Entry 8PR7 (X-ray diffraction, 2.76 A resolution); this record covers chains A and C of the 6 polymer chains in the assembly.

Chain A:
Name: Aurora kinase A
Organism: Homo sapiens
Notes: EC 2.7.11.1
Reference sequence: O14965 (AURKA_HUMAN); residues 122-403 here = UniProt positions 122-403
Amino-acid sequence (283 residues; each row starts with the number of its first residue):
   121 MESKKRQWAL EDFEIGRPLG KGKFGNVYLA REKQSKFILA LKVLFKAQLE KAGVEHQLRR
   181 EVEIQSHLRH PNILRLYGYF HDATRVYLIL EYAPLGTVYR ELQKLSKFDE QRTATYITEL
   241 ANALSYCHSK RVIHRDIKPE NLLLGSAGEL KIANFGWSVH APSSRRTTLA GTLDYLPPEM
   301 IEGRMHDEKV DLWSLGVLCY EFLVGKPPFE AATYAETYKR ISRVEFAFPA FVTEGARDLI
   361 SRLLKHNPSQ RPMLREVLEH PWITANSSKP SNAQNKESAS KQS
Not modelled in the structure: 121-123, 276-288, 390-403
Sequence notes: initiating methionine (121); engineered mutation Asn-274 (Asp in O14965), Ala-290 (Cys in O14965), Ala-332 (Asn in O14965), Ala-335 (Gln in O14965), Ala-347 (Thr in O14965), Ala-350 (Asp in O14965), Ala-393 (Cys in O14965)
Small-molecule neighbours: ADP (adenosine-5'-diphosphate): Leu-139, Gly-140, Lys-141, Gly-142, Lys-143, Phe-144, Val-147, Ala-160, Lys-162, Leu-194, Leu-210, Glu-211, Tyr-212, Ala-213, Thr-217, Leu-263, Phe-275
Swiss-Prot annotation at these positions:
  - region: His-280 to Leu-289, Gly-291 to Leu-293 (Activation segment)
  - active site: Asp-256 (Proton acceptor)
  - binding site (ATP): Lys-143, Lys-162, Glu-211 to Ala-213, Glu-260, Asn-261
  - modified residue: Thr-287 (Phosphothreonine), Thr-288 (Phosphothreonine), Ser-342 (Phosphoserine)
  - cross-link: Lys-258 (Glycyl lysine isopeptide (Lys-Gly) (interchain with G-Cter in SUMO2))
  - natural variant: Ser-155 (S155R: In a colorectal adenocarcinoma sample), Val-174 (V174M: In a metastatic melanoma sample)
  - mutagenesis: Lys-162 (K162R: Loss of kinase activity), Phe-165 (F165A: Decreases the interaction with phosphatase type 1 isoforms), Gly-198 (G198N: Reduces interaction with TPX2. Reduces kinase activity tenfold. Promotes interaction with the AURKB binding partners INCENP and BIRC5 that are normally not bound by AURKA), Arg-205 (R205A: Reduces ubiquitination and proteasomal degradation), Thr-287 (T287A: No direct effect on catalytic activity; T287E: Enhances interaction with TPX2), Thr-288 (T288A: Reduces cilia disassembly and kinase activity; T288D: Mimics phosphorylation state and increases kinase activity), Tyr-334 (Y334A: Reduces binding to MYCN), Phe-346 (F346A: Decreases the interaction with phosphatase type 1 isoforms)
What the authors report for this chain:
  - conformationally variable residues (helix shift): Ser-186
  - mutagenesis - F165D/R205A (26 +/- 16 uM): decreased binding to Centrosomal protein of 192 kDa (chain C)

Chain C:
Name: Centrosomal protein of 192 kDa
Organism: Homo sapiens
Reference sequence: Q8TEP8 (CE192_HUMAN); residues 468-533 here = UniProt positions 468-533
Amino-acid sequence (69 residues; numbered 465 to 533; the number before each row is that of its first residue):
   465 GSMPQSVVYQ NEEGRWVTDL AYYTSFNSKQ NLNVSLSDEM NEDFRSGSEA FDLIAQDEEE
   525 FNKEHQFIQ
Not modelled in the structure: 465-467, 532-533
Sequence notes: expression tag (465-467)
What the authors report for this chain:
  - mutagenesis - Y487A/F490A (Kd 2 uM): decreased binding to Aurora kinase A (chain A)
  - mutagenesis - F490D/F508D/I518D: abolished binding to Aurora kinase A (chain A)

Chain A / chain C interface:
Contacting residue pairs - 56 pairs, chain A then chain C:
  Lys-125(A) / Val-471(C)
  Lys-125(A) / Tyr-486(C)
  Arg-126(A) / Gln-469(C)
  Arg-126(A) / Tyr-486(C)
  Arg-126(A) / Tyr-487(C)  hydrogen bond (backbone-backbone)
  Gln-127(A) / Tyr-487(C)
  Trp-128(A) / Leu-484(C)  hydrogen bond (side chain-backbone)
  Trp-128(A) / Ala-485(C)
  Trp-128(A) / Tyr-486(C)  hydrogen bond (side chain-backbone)
  Trp-128(A) / Tyr-487(C)
  Trp-128(A) / Thr-488(C)
  Trp-128(A) / Phe-490(C)  hydrophobic
  Leu-130(A) / Phe-515(C)  hydrophobic
  Leu-130(A) / Ile-518(C)  hydrophobic
  Glu-131(A) / Phe-515(C)
  Asp-132(A) / Tyr-487(C)
  Glu-134(A) / Arg-509(C)
  Ile-135(A) / Asp-507(C)
  Ile-135(A) / Phe-508(C)
  Ile-135(A) / Arg-509(C)  hydrogen bond (backbone-backbone)
  Gly-136(A) / Asp-507(C)
  Gly-136(A) / Phe-508(C)
  Lys-143(A) / Phe-525(C)
  Lys-143(A) / His-529(C)
  Asn-146(A) / Asp-521(C)
  Tyr-148(A) / Ile-518(C)
  Tyr-148(A) / Asp-521(C)  hydrogen bond
  Leu-149(A) / Met-504(C)  hydrophobic
  Leu-149(A) / Phe-508(C)  hydrophobic
  Ala-150(A) / Phe-508(C)
  Arg-151(A) / Asn-505(C)  hydrogen bond
  Arg-151(A) / Phe-508(C)
  Glu-152(A) / Tyr-487(C)  hydrogen bond
  Glu-152(A) / Phe-490(C)
  Lys-153(A) / Ser-510(C)
  Gln-154(A) / Tyr-487(C)  hydrogen bond
  Ser-155(A) / Phe-490(C)
  Phe-157(A) / Phe-490(C)  hydrophobic
  Phe-157(A) / Ser-492(C)
  Phe-157(A) / Gln-494(C)
  Leu-159(A) / Phe-490(C)  hydrophobic
  Phe-165(A) / Glu-522(C)
  Phe-165(A) / Phe-525(C)  hydrophobic
  Gln-168(A) / His-529(C)  hydrogen bond
  Glu-183(A) / Tyr-473(C)
  Ser-186(A) / Leu-484(C)
  Leu-196(A) / Leu-484(C)
  Tyr-197(A) / Leu-484(C)
  Tyr-197(A) / Phe-490(C)  hydrophobic
  Gly-198(A) / Leu-484(C)
  Tyr-199(A) / Leu-484(C)  hydrogen bond (backbone-backbone)
  Tyr-199(A) / Ala-485(C)
  Thr-204(A) / Glu-522(C)  hydrogen bond
  Arg-205(A) / Ile-518(C)
  Arg-205(A) / Glu-522(C)  salt bridge
  Ser-266(A) / Asn-497(C)
Interface residues without a listed pair, chain A (41 interface residues in all): Arg-137, Gly-142, Phe-144, Gly-145, Ile-158, His-187, Tyr-212, Pro-214
Interface residues without a listed pair, chain C (31 interface residues in all): Val-481, Asp-483, Val-498, Leu-500, Ala-514, Leu-517, Ala-519
The authors on this interface:
  - pairs named by the authors: Arg-126(A)/Tyr-487(C) (hydrogen bond), Trp-128(A)/Tyr-486(C) (hydrogen bond), Trp-128(A)/Leu-484(C) (hydrogen bond), Glu-134(A)/Phe-508(C), Tyr-148(A)/Asp-521(C) (hydrogen bond), Leu-149(A)/Phe-508(C), Arg-151(A)/Phe-508(C), Ile-158(A)/Phe-508(C), Gln-168(A)/His-529(C), Thr-204(A)/Glu-522(C) (hydrogen bond), Arg-205(A)/Glu-522(C) (salt bridge)
  - interface residues, chain A: Tyr-197(A)
  - hot spots on chain A (mutagenesis) - F165D (Kd >5 uM): decreased binding to Centrosomal protein of 192 kDa (chain C)
  - interface residues, chain C: Trp-480(C), Leu-484(C), Tyr-486(C), Tyr-487(C), Phe-490(C), Met-504(C), Asn-505(C), Asp-507(C), Phe-508(C), Ile-518(C), Glu-522(C), Phe-525(C), His-529(C)
  - hot spots on chain C (mutagenesis) - L484D (Kd 19.9 uM): decreased binding to Aurora kinase A (chain A)

Overview:
41 residues of chain A and 31 residues of chain C are in contact, with 11 hydrogen bonds and 1 salt bridge.
Among the polar pairs are Arg-205(A)/Glu-522(C), Trp-128(A)/Leu-484(C) and Trp-128(A)/Tyr-486(C). The paper
describes hydrogen bonds between Arg-126(A) and Tyr-487(C), Trp-128(A) and Tyr-486(C) and Trp-128(A) and
Leu-484(C) among others; contacts between Glu-134(A) and Phe-508(C), Leu-149(A) and Phe-508(C) and Arg-151(A)
and Phe-508(C) among others; a salt bridge between Arg-205(A) and Glu-522(C). From the paper: F165D/R205A and
F165D of chain A reduce binding to Centrosomal protein of 192 kDa (chain C); interface residues Tyr-197(A) and
Trp-480(C) among others; 5 substitutions were tested in all.
Chain A is Aurora kinase A and chain C is Centrosomal protein of 192 kDa, both from Homo sapiens; the
structure, Aurora-A in complex with CEP192 and an inhibitory monobody, was determined by X-ray diffraction.
